PDB entry 2QFC | X-ray diffraction, 2.60 A resolution | chains A and C of the 4 polymer chains in the assembly

[Chain A]
Protein: PlcR protein
Organism: Bacillus thuringiensis serovar israelensis ATCC 35646
UniProt: Q45782 (Q45782_BACTU); residues 1-285 here = UniProt positions 1-285
Chain sequence (293 residues; numbered 1 to 293; the number before each row is that of its first residue):
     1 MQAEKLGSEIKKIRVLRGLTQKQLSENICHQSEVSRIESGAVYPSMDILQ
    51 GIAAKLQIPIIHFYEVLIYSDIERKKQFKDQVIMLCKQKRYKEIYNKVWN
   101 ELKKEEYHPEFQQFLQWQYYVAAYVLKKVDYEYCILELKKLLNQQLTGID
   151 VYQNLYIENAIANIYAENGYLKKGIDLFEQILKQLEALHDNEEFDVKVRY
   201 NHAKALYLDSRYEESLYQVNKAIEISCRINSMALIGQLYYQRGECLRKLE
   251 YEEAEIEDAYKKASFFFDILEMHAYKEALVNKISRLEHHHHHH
Disordered / not traced: 1-2, 287-293
Differences from the reference sequence: expression tag (286-293)
Reported in the primary citation:
  - self-association interface (contacts with another copy of this molecule); pairs are residue here / residue on that copy: K128-D130, Y95, Y95, W99, Y119, Y120, V129, Y133, L136

[Chain C]
Protein: C-terminus pentapeptide from PapR protein
Chain sequence (5 residues; row label = number of the first residue in the row):
    44 LPFEF

[How chain A and chain C interact]
Pairs across the interface - 24 pairs, chain A then chain C:
  N159(A) - E47(C)
  A160(A) - F48(C)  hydrophobic
  N163(A) - F46(C)
  N163(A) - E47(C)  hydrogen bond (side chain-backbone)
  N163(A) - F48(C)
  I164(A) - F48(C)  hydrophobic
  A166(A) - F46(C)  hydrophobic
  E167(A) - F46(C)
  K197(A) - E47(C)
  K197(A) - F48(C)  hydrogen bond (side chain-backbone)
  Y200(A) - L44(C)
  Y200(A) - P45(C)
  Y200(A) - E47(C)
  N201(A) - F46(C)
  N201(A) - E47(C)  hydrogen bond (side chain-backbone)
  K204(A) - L44(C)  hydrogen bond (side chain-backbone)
  K204(A) - P45(C)
  K204(A) - F46(C)
  A205(A) - F46(C)
  L234(A) - E47(C)
  Q237(A) - L44(C)
  Y240(A) - L44(C)  hydrophobic
  Y275(A) - L44(C)  hydrophobic
  Y275(A) - E47(C)  hydrogen bond
Also at the interface, not in a pair above, chain A (19 interface residues in all): K89, Y91, V121, L208
Interface features reported in the paper:
  - pairs named by the authors: K89(A)-E47(C), K197(A)-F48(C), Y275(A)-E47(C)
  - interface residues, chain A: N159(A), N201(A), K204(A)

[Summary]
The interface between chain A and chain C involves 19 residues on one side and 5 on the other; the contacts
include 5 hydrogen bonds. Polar pairs include N163(A)-E47(C), K197(A)-F48(C) and N201(A)-E47(C). The paper
describes contacts between K89(A) and E47(C), K197(A) and F48(C) and Y275(A) and E47(C). The paper reports
interface residues N159(A), N201(A) and K204(A); a self-association interface involving Y95(A), W99(A) and
Y119(A) among others.
Here chain A is PlcR protein (Bacillus thuringiensis serovar israelensis ATCC 35646) and chain C is C-terminus
pentapeptide from PapR protein. Entry 2QFC (Crystal Structure of Bacillus thuringiensis PlcR complexed with
PapR) was determined by X-ray diffraction.
